Entry 8J8R (electron microscopy, 2.90 A resolution); this record covers chains A and C of the 12 polymer chains in the assembly.

== Chain A (and C) ==
Protein: Beta-arrestin-2
Source organism: Bos taurus
Notes: chain C of this document is another copy of the same molecule, construct and numbering; everything in this record applies to it too
UniProt: P32120 (ARRB2_BOVIN); residue numbers follow UniProt; this construct covers 1-420
Amino-acid sequence (420 residues; each row starts with the number of its first residue):
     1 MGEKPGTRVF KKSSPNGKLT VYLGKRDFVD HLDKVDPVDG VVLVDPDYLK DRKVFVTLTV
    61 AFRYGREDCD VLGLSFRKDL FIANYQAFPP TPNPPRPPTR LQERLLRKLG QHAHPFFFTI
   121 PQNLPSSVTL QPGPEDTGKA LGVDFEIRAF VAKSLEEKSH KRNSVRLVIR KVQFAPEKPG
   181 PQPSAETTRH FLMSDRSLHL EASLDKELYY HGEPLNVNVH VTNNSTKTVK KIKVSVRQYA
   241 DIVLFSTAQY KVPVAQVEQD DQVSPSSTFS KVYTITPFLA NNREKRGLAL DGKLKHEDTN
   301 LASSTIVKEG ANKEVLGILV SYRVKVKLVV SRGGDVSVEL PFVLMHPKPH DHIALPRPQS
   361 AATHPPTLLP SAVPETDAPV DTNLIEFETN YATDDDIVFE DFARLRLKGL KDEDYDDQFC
Disordered / not traced: 1-6, 351-420
Differences from the reference sequence: engineered mutation Gly-17 (Cys in P32120), Val-60 (Cys in P32120), Cys-69 (Leu in P32120), Ser-126 (Cys in P32120), Leu-141 (Cys in P32120), Val-151 (Cys in P32120), Val-243 (Cys in P32120), Val-252 (Cys in P32120), Ser-270 (Cys in P32120), Phe-278 (Leu in P32120), Ala-280 (Ser in P32120)
Curated features (UniProtKB/Swiss-Prot):
  - motif: Asp-396 to Arg-406 ([DE]-X(1,2)-F-X-X-[FL]-X-X-X-R motif)
  - modified residue: Tyr-48 (Phosphotyrosine), Pro-176 (Hydroxyproline), Pro-181 (Hydroxyproline), Ser-360 (Phosphoserine), Thr-393 (Phosphothreonine)
  - mutagenesis: Lys-233 (K233Q: Abolishes phosphoinositide binding and ADRB2 internalization; when associated with Q-237 and Q-251), Arg-237 (R237Q: Abolishes phosphoinositide binding and ADRB2 internalization; when associated with Q-233 and Q-251), Lys-251 (K251Q: Abolishes phosphoinositide binding and ADRB2 internalization; when associated with Q-233 and Q-237), Lys-285 to Arg-286 (Lowers self-association; impairs interaction with ADRB2, MAPK1 and MAPK3; no effect on interaction with MAPK10), Lys-295 (K295A: Impairs interaction with ADRB2, MAPK1 AND MAPK3; no effect on interaction with MAPK10), Leu-384 to Ile-385 (Greatly reduces interaction with clathrin; when associated with A-387), Glu-386 (E386K: Abolishes interaction with clathrin; when associated with K-377), Phe-387 (F387A: Greatly reduces interaction with clathrin; when associated with 384-A-A-385), Glu-388 (E388K: Abolishes interaction with clathrin; when associated with K-375)

== Chain A / chain C interface ==
Contacting residue pairs (19; chain A residue first):
  Cys-69(A) with Arg-237(C); Lys-325(C), hydrogen bond
  Asp-70(A) with Lys-251(C)
  Val-71(A) with Arg-237(C); Lys-251(C)
  Leu-72(A) with Lys-251(C)
  Gly-73(A) with Gln-249(C); Tyr-250(C); Lys-251(C)
  Leu-74(A) with Gln-249(C); Tyr-250(C)
  Ser-75(A) with Thr-247(C); Ala-248(C); Gln-249(C), hydrogen bond (backbone-backbone)
  Arg-77(A) with Ser-246(C); Thr-247(C), hydrogen bond (backbone-backbone)
  Glu-156(A) with Asn-312(C)
  Lys-158(A) with Asn-312(C)
  Arg-162(A) with Ala-185(C)
Other interface residues (no listed pair), chain A (13 interface residues in all): Phe-76, Lys-78
Other interface residues (no listed pair), chain C (13 interface residues in all): Ser-184, Phe-245, Glu-339

== Summary ==
The chain A/chain C interface involves 13 residues from each chain; the contacts include 3 hydrogen bonds.
Polar pairs include Cys-69(A)/Lys-325(C), Ser-75(A)/Gln-249(C) and Arg-77(A)/Thr-247(C). UniProt lists 11
mutagenesis sites on chain A.
Chain A and chain C are both Beta-arrestin-2 (Bos taurus); the structure, Structure of beta-arrestin2 in
complex with M2Rpp, was determined by electron microscopy together with 8GO9, 8J8V, 8J8Z, 8J97, 8J9K and 8JAF
from the same study.
